Entry 3H1K (X-ray diffraction, 3.48 A resolution); this record covers chains D and H of the 20 polymer chains in the assembly.

== Chain D ==
Name: Mitochondrial cytochrome C1, heme protein
Source organism: Gallus gallus
Notes: EC 1.10.2.2
Amino-acid sequence (241 residues; row label = number of the first residue in the row):
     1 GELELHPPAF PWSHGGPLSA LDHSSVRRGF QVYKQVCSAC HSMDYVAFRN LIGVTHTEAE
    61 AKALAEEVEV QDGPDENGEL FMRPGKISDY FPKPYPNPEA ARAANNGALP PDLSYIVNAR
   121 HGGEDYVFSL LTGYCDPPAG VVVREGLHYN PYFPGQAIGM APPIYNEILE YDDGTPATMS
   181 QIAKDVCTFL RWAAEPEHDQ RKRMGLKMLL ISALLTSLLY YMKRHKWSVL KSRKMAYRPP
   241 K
Metal / ion sites: heme c Fe: His41, Met160; Zn2+: His121 (shared with 3 residues of chain C)
Residues lining bound ligands: heme c (HEC): Val32, Val36, Cys37, Ala39, Cys40, His41, Asn105, Ala108, Leu109, Pro110, Pro111, Leu113, Ile116, Arg120, Tyr126, Val127, Leu130, Leu131, Phe153, Ile158, Gly159, Met160, Pro163, Ile164, Val186
Reported in the primary citation:
  - Zn2+ coordination: His121

== Chain H ==
Name: Mitochondrial ubiquinol-cytochrome C reductase 11 kDa protein, complex III subunit VIII
Source organism: Gallus gallus
Notes: EC 1.10.2.2
Amino-acid sequence (77 residues; each row starts with the number of its first residue):
     2 LRGSGEEEEE ELVDPLTTIR EHCEQTEKCV KARERLELCD ARVSSRSHTE EQCTEELFDF
    62 LHARDHCVAH KLFNKLK
Disordered / not traced: 2-9
Disulfides: Cys24-Cys68, Cys40-Cys54

== Interface between chain D and chain H ==
Contacting residue pairs (39):
  Leu3(D) with Phe59(H)
  Glu4(D) with Phe59(H)
  Leu5(D) with Phe59(H), hydrophobic; Leu62(H), hydrophobic; His63(H)
  Pro8(D) with Asp66(H); His67(H)
  Phe10(D) with Ala70(H), hydrophobic; Leu73(H), hydrophobic; Phe74(H), hydrophobic
  Pro11(D) with Ala70(H)
  Trp12(D) with Phe74(H), hydrophobic
  Arg28(D) with Lys78(H), hydrogen bond (side chain-backbone)
  Thr132(D) with Arg21(H)
  Pro138(D) with Cys54(H); Leu58(H)
  Ala139(D) with Val44(H), hydrophobic; Gln53(H); Cys54(H), hydrogen bond (backbone-backbone)
  Gly140(D) with Glu52(H); Gln53(H)
  Val141(D) with Thr55(H)
  Pro151(D) with Phe59(H), hydrophobic
  Tyr152(D) with Asp66(H), hydrogen bond
  Gln156(D) with Phe59(H)
  Asn166(D) with Asp15(H)
  Glu167(D) with Leu13(H)
  Thr178(D) with Asp15(H), hydrogen bond; Pro16(H)
  Met179(D) with Asp15(H), hydrogen bond (backbone-side chain)
  Ser180(D) with Asp15(H), hydrogen bond; Leu17(H); Leu73(H); Leu77(H)
  Gln181(D) with Leu77(H); Lys78(H), hydrogen bond (side chain-backbone)
  Lys184(D) with Phe74(H); Lys78(H), hydrogen bond (side chain-backbone)
  Asp185(D) with Lys78(H)
Also at the interface, not in a pair above, chain D (30 interface residues in all): Ala9, Asp22, Phe128, Gly133, Tyr149, Thr175
Also at the interface, not in a pair above, chain H (24 interface residues in all): Asp41, Ser45, Glu56

== Overview ==
30 residues of chain D and 24 residues of chain H are in contact; the contacts include 8 hydrogen bonds. Among
the polar pairs are Arg28(D)-Lys78(H), Tyr152(D)-Asp66(H) and Thr178(D)-Asp15(H). Ligands of chain D: heme c.
His41(D) and Met160(D) coordinate a heme c Fe ion. From the paper: Zn2+ coordination by His121(D).
Here chain D is Mitochondrial cytochrome C1, heme protein and chain H is Mitochondrial ubiquinol-cytochrome C
reductase 11 kDa protein, complex III subunit VIII, both from Gallus gallus. Entry 3H1K (Chicken cytochrome
BC1 complex with ZN++ and an iodinated derivative of kresoxim-methyl bound) was determined by X-ray
diffraction.
